8QV3 - chains Bd and Bc of the 12 polymer chains in the assembly; structure by electron microscopy, 8.20 A resolution (very low resolution: no residue pairs are listed; an interface is given only as per-side residue counts).

== Chain Bd (and Bc) ==
Molecule: Tubulin beta chain
Source organism: Saccharomyces cerevisiae
Notes: chain Bc of this document is another copy of the same molecule, construct and numbering; everything in this record applies to it too
UniProt: A0A6A5PXT5 (A0A6A5PXT5_YEASX); residue numbers follow UniProt; this construct covers 1-457
Chain sequence (457 residues; row label = number of the first residue in the row):
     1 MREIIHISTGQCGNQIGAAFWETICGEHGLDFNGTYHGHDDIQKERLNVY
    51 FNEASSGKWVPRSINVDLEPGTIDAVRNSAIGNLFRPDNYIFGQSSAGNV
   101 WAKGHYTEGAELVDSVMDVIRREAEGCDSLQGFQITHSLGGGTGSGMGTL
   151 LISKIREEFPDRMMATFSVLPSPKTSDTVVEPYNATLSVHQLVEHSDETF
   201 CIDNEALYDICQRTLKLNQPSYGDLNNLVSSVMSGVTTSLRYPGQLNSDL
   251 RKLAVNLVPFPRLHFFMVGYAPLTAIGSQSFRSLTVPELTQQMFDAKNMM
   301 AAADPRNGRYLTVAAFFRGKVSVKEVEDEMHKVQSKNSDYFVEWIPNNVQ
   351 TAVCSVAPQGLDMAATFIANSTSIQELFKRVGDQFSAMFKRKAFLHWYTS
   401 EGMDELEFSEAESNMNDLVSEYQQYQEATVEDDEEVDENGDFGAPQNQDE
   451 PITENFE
Unresolved in the structure: 428-457

== Chain Bd / chain Bc interface ==
At this resolution (8 A) residue pairs are not listed: 6 residues of chain Bd and 14 of chain Bc lie at the interface.

== In short ==
6 residues of chain Bd face 14 of chain Bc across their interface.
Chain Bd and chain Bc are both Tubulin beta chain (Saccharomyces cerevisiae); the structure, Structure of the
y-Tubulin Small Complex (yTuSC) as part of the native y-Tubulin Ring Complex (yTuRC) ..., was determined by
electron microscopy together with 8QV0, 8QV2 and 8QRY from the same study.
